Entry 3MXB (X-ray diffraction, 2.30 A resolution); this record covers chains A and B of the 4 polymer chains in the assembly.

== Chain A ==
Name: V3(E8K)
Source organism: Chlamydomonas reinhardtii
Chain sequence (175 residues; each row starts with the number of its first residue; numbering starts at 0):
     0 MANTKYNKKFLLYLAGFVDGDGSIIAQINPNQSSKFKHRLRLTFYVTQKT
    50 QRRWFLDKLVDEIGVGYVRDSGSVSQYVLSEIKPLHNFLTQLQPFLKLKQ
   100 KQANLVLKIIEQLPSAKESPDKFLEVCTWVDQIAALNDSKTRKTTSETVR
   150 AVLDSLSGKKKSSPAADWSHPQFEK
Unresolved in the structure: 0-1, 155-174
Metal / ion sites: Ca2+ site 1: G19 (shared with D20(B) of chain B; 1 residue of chain C; 1 residue of chain E); Ca2+ site 2: D20 (shared with S19(B) of chain B; 1 residue of chain C; 1 residue of chain E)

== Chain B ==
Name: V2(K7E-G19S)
Source organism: Chlamydomonas reinhardtii
Notes: engineered mutation(s): K7E,G19S,E8K
Chain sequence (173 residues; numbered 0 to 172; the number before each row is that of its first residue; numbering starts at 0):
     0 MANTKYNEEFLLYLAGFVDSDGSIIAQIKPRQSNKFKHQLSLTFAVTQKT
    50 QRRWFLDKLVDEIGVGYVYDSGSVSDYRLSEIKPLHNFLTQLQPFLKLKQ
   100 KQANLVLKIIEQLPSAKESPDKFLEVCTWVDQIAALNDSKTRKTTSETVR
   150 AVLDSLSEKKKSSPAADHHHHHH
Unresolved in the structure: 0-1, 155-172
Metal / ion sites: Ca2+ site 1: S19 (shared with D20(A) of chain A; 1 residue of chain C; 1 residue of chain E); Ca2+ site 2: D20 (shared with G19(A) of chain A; 1 residue of chain C; 1 residue of chain E)

== Chain A / chain B interface ==
Pairs across the interface (43):
  K7(A) with E8(B), salt bridge
  K8(A) with L11(B)
  L11(A) with E8(B); L11(B), hydrophobic; Y12(B)
  Y12(A) with L11(B); A14(B); G15(B); D18(B), hydrogen bond; F94(B); K96(B)
  A14(A) with Y12(B)
  G15(A) with Y12(B); G15(B); F16(B), hydrogen bond (backbone-backbone); S19(B), hydrogen bond (backbone-side chain)
  F16(A) with G15(B); F16(B); D18(B); S19(B); L97(B), hydrophobic
  D18(A) with Y12(B), hydrogen bond; F16(B)
  G19(A) with F16(B); S19(B); D20(B)
  D20(A) with S19(B); D20(B)
  Q47(A) with L97(B)
  K48(A) with D137(B), salt bridge
  Q50(A) with D137(B)
  R51(A) with L97(B); D137(B), salt bridge
  W53(A) with L97(B), hydrophobic
  F54(A) with K96(B); L97(B), hydrophobic
  F94(A) with Y12(B)
  K96(A) with Y12(B)
  L97(A) with F16(B), hydrophobic; Q47(B); F54(B), hydrophobic
  D137(A) with K48(B), salt bridge; R51(B), salt bridge
Also at the interface, not in a pair above, chain B (20 interface residues in all): E7, Q50, W53

== Summary ==
Chain A and chain B each contribute 20 residues to their interface; the contacts include 4 hydrogen bonds and
5 salt bridges. Among the polar pairs are K7(A)-E8(B), K48(A)-D137(B) and R51(A)-D137(B). G19(A) and D20(B)
coordinate Ca2+ site 2. D20(A) and S19(B) coordinate Ca2+ site 1.
Chain A is V3(E8K) and chain B is V2(K7E-G19S), both from Chlamydomonas reinhardtii; the structure, Molecular
basis of engineered meganuclease targeting of the endogenous human RAG1 locus, was determined by X-ray
diffraction together with 3MX9, 3MXA and 2XE0 from the same study.
